Entry 1DUZ (X-ray diffraction, 1.80 A resolution); this record covers chains A and C of the 3 polymer chains in the assembly.

[Chain A]
Name: HLA-A*0201
Source organism: Homo sapiens
Notes: fragment: heavy chain
UniProtKB: P01892 (1A02_HUMAN); residues 1-275 here correspond to UniProt positions 25-299 (UniProt number = residue number + 24)
Amino-acid sequence (275 residues; row label = number of the first residue in the row):
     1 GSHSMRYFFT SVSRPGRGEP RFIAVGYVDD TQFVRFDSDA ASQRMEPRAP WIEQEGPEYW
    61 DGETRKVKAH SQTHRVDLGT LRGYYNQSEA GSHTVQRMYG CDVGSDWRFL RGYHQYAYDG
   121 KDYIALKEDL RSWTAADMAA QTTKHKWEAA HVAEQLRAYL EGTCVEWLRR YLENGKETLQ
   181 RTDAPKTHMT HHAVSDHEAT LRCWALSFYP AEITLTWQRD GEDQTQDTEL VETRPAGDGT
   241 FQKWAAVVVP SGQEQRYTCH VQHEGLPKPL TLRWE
Disulfide bonds: Cys-101/Cys-164, Cys-203/Cys-259

[Chain C]
Name: Htlv-1 octameric tax peptide
Amino-acid sequence (9 residues; row label = number of the first residue in the row):
     1 LLFGYPVYV

[How chain A and chain C interact]
Residue-residue contacts (40):
  Met-5(A) with Leu-1(C)
  Tyr-7(A) with Leu-1(C), hydrogen bond (side chain-backbone); Leu-2(C), hydrophobic
  Phe-9(A) with Leu-2(C), hydrophobic
  Met-45(A) with Leu-2(C), hydrophobic
  Tyr-59(A) with Leu-1(C), hydrophobic
  Glu-63(A) with Leu-1(C); Leu-2(C), hydrogen bond (side chain-backbone)
  Lys-66(A) with Leu-1(C); Leu-2(C), hydrogen bond (side chain-backbone)
  Val-67(A) with Leu-2(C)
  His-70(A) with Phe-3(C)
  Thr-73(A) with Val-7(C); Tyr-8(C)
  Val-76(A) with Tyr-8(C), hydrophobic
  Asp-77(A) with Tyr-8(C); Val-9(C), hydrogen bond (side chain-backbone)
  Thr-80(A) with Val-9(C)
  Leu-81(A) with Val-9(C), hydrophobic
  Tyr-84(A) with Val-9(C), hydrogen bond (side chain-backbone)
  Arg-97(A) with Phe-3(C); Val-7(C)
  Tyr-99(A) with Leu-2(C); Phe-3(C), hydrogen bond (side chain-backbone)
  Tyr-116(A) with Val-7(C); Val-9(C), hydrophobic
  Thr-143(A) with Val-9(C), hydrogen bond (side chain-backbone)
  Lys-146(A) with Tyr-8(C); Val-9(C), hydrogen bond (side chain-backbone)
  Trp-147(A) with Val-7(C), hydrophobic; Tyr-8(C), hydrogen bond (side chain-backbone)
  Gln-155(A) with Phe-3(C); Tyr-5(C)
  Leu-156(A) with Phe-3(C), hydrophobic
  Tyr-159(A) with Leu-1(C), hydrogen bond (side chain-backbone); Leu-2(C); Phe-3(C)
  Thr-163(A) with Leu-1(C)
  Trp-167(A) with Leu-1(C)
  Tyr-171(A) with Leu-1(C), hydrogen bond (side chain-backbone)
Also at the interface, not in a pair above, chain A (30 interface residues in all): His-114, Tyr-123, Val-152
Also at the interface, not in a pair above, chain C (9 interface residues in all): Gly-4, Pro-6

[Overview]
The interface between chain A and chain C involves 30 residues on one side and 9 on the other; the contacts
include 11 hydrogen bonds. Among the polar pairs are Tyr-7(A)/Leu-1(C), Glu-63(A)/Leu-2(C) and
Lys-66(A)/Leu-2(C).
Chain A is HLA-A*0201 (Homo sapiens) and chain C is Htlv-1 octameric tax peptide; the structure, Human class I
histocompatibility antigen (HLA-A 0201) in complex with a nonameric peptide from htlv-1 tax ..., was
determined by X-ray diffraction, deposited together with 1DUY.
